Entry 5DKI (X-ray diffraction, 2.80 A resolution); this record covers chains F and G of the 28 polymer chains in the assembly.

# Chain F
Name: Probable proteasome subunit alpha type-7
From: Saccharomyces cerevisiae (strain ATCC 204508 / S288c)
Notes: EC 3.4.25.1
UniProtKB: P21242 (PSA7_YEAST); residues -3 to 284 here correspond to UniProt positions 1-288 (UniProt number = residue number + 4)
Amino-acid sequence (288 residues; numbered -3 to 284; the number before each row is that of its first residue; numbers below 1 keep their minus sign (Met-3 is residue -3)):
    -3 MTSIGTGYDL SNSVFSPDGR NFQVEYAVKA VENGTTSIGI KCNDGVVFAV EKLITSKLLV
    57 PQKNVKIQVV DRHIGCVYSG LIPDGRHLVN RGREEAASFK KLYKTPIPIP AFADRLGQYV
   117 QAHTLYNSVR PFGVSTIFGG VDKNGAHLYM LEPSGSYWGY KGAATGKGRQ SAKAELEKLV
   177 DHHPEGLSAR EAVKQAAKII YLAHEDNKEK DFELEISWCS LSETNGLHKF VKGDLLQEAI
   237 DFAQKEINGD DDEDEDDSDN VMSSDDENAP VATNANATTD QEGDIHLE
Disordered / not traced: -3 to 1, 245-284

# Chain G
Name: Proteasome subunit alpha type-1
From: Saccharomyces cerevisiae (strain ATCC 204508 / S288c)
Notes: EC 3.4.25.1
UniProtKB: P21243 (PSA1_YEAST); residues -8 to 243 here correspond to UniProt positions 1-252 (UniProt number = residue number + 9)
Amino-acid sequence (252 residues; each row starts with the number of its first residue; numbers below 1 keep their minus sign (Met-8 is residue -8)):
    -8 MSGAAAASAA GYDRHITIFS PEGRLYQVEY AFKATNQTNI NSLAVRGKDC TVVISQKKVP
    52 DKLLDPTTVS YIFCISRTIG MVVNGPIPDA RNAALRAKAE AAEFRYKYGY DMPCDVLAKR
   112 MANLSQIYTQ RAYMRPLGVI LTFVSVDEEL GPSIYKTDPA GYYVGYKATA TGPKQQEITT
   172 NLENHFKKSK IDHINEESWE KVVEFAITHM IDALGTEFSK NDLEVGVATK DKFFTLSAEN
   232 IEERLVAIAE QD
Disordered / not traced: -8 to 1, 243
Bound ions: Mg2+: Thr8, Tyr119, Arg122, Met125

# Chain F / chain G interface
Contacting residue pairs (64; chain F residue first):
  Thr2(F) - His6(G)
  Gly3(F) - His6(G)
  Tyr4(F) - Arg5(G)
  Tyr4(F) - His6(G)
  Tyr4(F) - Tyr21(G)
  Ser9(F) - Arg126(G)
  Val10(F) - His6(G)
  Val10(F) - Gln18(G)
  Phe11(F) - Gln18(G)  hydrogen bond (backbone-side chain)
  Phe11(F) - Tyr21(G)
  Phe11(F) - Ala22(G)  hydrophobic
  Phe11(F) - Ala25(G)  hydrophobic
  Phe11(F) - Arg126(G)
  Phe11(F) - Pro127(G)
  Phe11(F) - Gly129(G)
  Ser12(F) - Tyr21(G)
  Pro13(F) - Tyr21(G)  hydrophobic
  Pro13(F) - Lys24(G)  hydrogen bond (backbone-side chain)
  Asp14(F) - Lys24(G)
  Gly15(F) - Tyr21(G)
  Gly15(F) - Ala25(G)
  Lys37(F) - Asp56(G)  salt bridge
  Asp110(F) - Arg82(G)
  Gln114(F) - Arg82(G)  hydrogen bond (side chain-backbone)
  Gln114(F) - Asn83(G)
  Gln114(F) - Leu86(G)
  Gln117(F) - Pro79(G)
  Gln117(F) - Asp80(G)
  Gln117(F) - Asn83(G)  hydrogen bond
  Gln117(F) - Arg126(G)  hydrogen bond
  Thr120(F) - Arg126(G)  hydrogen bond (backbone-side chain)
  Leu121(F) - Tyr124(G)
  Leu121(F) - Arg126(G)
  Leu121(F) - Leu128(G)  hydrophobic
  Tyr122(F) - Tyr124(G)
  Tyr122(F) - Met125(G)  hydrophobic
  Ser150(F) - Pro79(G)
  Gly151(F) - Pro79(G)
  Ser152(F) - Ile78(G)
  Ser152(F) - Pro79(G)
  Tyr153(F) - Arg82(G)  hydrogen bond (backbone-side chain)
  Trp154(F) - Leu55(G)  hydrophobic
  Trp154(F) - Thr59(G)
  Trp154(F) - Val60(G)  hydrophobic
  Trp154(F) - Ser61(G)
  Trp154(F) - Tyr62(G)
  Trp154(F) - Ile78(G)  hydrophobic
  Trp154(F) - Arg82(G)
  Gly155(F) - Leu55(G)
  Gly155(F) - Asp56(G)  hydrogen bond (backbone-backbone)
  Gly155(F) - Thr59(G)  hydrogen bond (backbone-side chain)
  Tyr156(F) - Leu54(G)
  Tyr156(F) - Leu55(G)
  Tyr156(F) - Asp56(G)
  Lys157(F) - Lys53(G)
  Lys157(F) - Leu54(G)  hydrogen bond (backbone-backbone)
  Lys157(F) - Leu55(G)
  Gly158(F) - Leu54(G)  hydrogen bond (backbone-backbone)
  Lys169(F) - Leu54(G)
  Leu172(F) - Leu54(G)  hydrophobic
  Glu173(F) - Lys53(G)
  Glu173(F) - Leu54(G)
  Val176(F) - Leu54(G)  hydrophobic
  Asp177(F) - Lys53(G)  salt bridge
Also at the interface, not in a pair above, chain F (32 interface residues in all): Tyr145
Also at the interface, not in a pair above, chain G (29 interface residues in all): Asp52, Pro57

# Overview
Chain F and chain G form an interface of 32 and 29 residues respectively; the contacts include 11 hydrogen
bonds and 2 salt bridges. Polar contacts include Lys37(F)-Asp56(G), Asp177(F)-Lys53(G) and Phe11(F)-Gln18(G).
The Mg2+ site is built by Thr8(G), Tyr119(G), Arg122(G) and Met125(G).
Chain F is Probable proteasome subunit alpha type-7 and chain G is Proteasome subunit alpha type-1, both from
Saccharomyces cerevisiae (strain ATCC 204508 / S288c); the structure, Yeast 20S proteasome in complex with
alkyne-PI, was determined by X-ray diffraction (same publication as 5DKJ).
